Entry 7XK3 (electron microscopy, 3.10 A resolution); this record covers chains B and E of the 6 polymer chains in the assembly.

== Chain B ==
Protein: Na(+)-translocating NADH-quinone reductase subunit B
From: Vibrio cholerae O395
Notes: EC 7.2.1.1
Reference sequence: A5F5X0 (NQRB_VIBC3); residues 1-415 here = UniProt positions 1-415
Sequence (415 residues; each row starts with the number of its first residue):
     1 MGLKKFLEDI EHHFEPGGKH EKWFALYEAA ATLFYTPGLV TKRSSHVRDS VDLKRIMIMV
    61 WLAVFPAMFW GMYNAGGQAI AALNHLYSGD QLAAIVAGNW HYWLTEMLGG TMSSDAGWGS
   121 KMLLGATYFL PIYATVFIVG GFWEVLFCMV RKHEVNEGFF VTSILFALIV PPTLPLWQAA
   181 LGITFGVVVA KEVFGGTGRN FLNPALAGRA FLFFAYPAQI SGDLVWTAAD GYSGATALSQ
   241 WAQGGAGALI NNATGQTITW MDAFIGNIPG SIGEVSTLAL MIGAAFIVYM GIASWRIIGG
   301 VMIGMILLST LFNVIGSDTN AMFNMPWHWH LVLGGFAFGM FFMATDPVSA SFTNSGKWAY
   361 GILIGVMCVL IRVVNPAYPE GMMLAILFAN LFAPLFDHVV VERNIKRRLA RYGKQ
Disordered / not traced: 1-26, 414-415
UniProt features mapped onto this chain:
  - modified residue: Thr-236 (FMN phosphoryl threonine)
  - mutagenesis: Phe-185 (F185A: Decreases riboflavin content), Trp-226 (W226L: Decreases riboflavin content)
Glycans and other covalent adducts: flavin mononucleotide (FMN) linked to Thr-236
Ligand contacts:
  - FMN (flavin mononucleotide), molecule 1: Ile-169, Leu-206, Arg-209, Phe-213, Trp-226, Ala-237, Leu-238, Ser-239, Gly-270, Ser-271, Glu-274, Gly-334, Gly-335, Phe-338, Gly-339, Met-343, Pro-379, Glu-380, Gly-381, Met-382, Met-383, Leu-384
  - FMN, molecule 2: Phe-213, Phe-214, Pro-217, Ser-221, Gly-222, Asp-223, Ala-377, Tyr-378, Pro-379
  - riboflavin (RBF): Ile-56, Met-57, Val-60, Gly-158, Val-161, Thr-162, Leu-165, Lys-191, Gly-196, Thr-197, Gly-198, Asn-200, Asn-203, Pro-204, Ala-205, Ile-292, Ala-293, Phe-342, Met-343, Thr-345, Asp-346, Pro-347, Val-348, Ser-349
Reported in the primary citation:
  - binding site for riboflavin: Thr-162, Asn-200, Asn-203, Asp-346
  - conformationally variable residues (loop rearrangement): Gly-266 to Ser-276
  - mutagenesis - E157A: decreased catalytic activity

== Chain E ==
Protein: Na(+)-translocating NADH-quinone reductase subunit E
From: Vibrio cholerae O395
Notes: EC 7.2.1.1
Reference sequence: A5F5Y5 (NQRE_VIBC3); numbering as in UniProt (aligned over 1-198)
Sequence (198 residues; row label = number of the first residue in the row):
     1 MEHYISLLVK SIFIENMALS FFLGMCTFLA VSKKVKTSFG LGIAVIVVLT ISVPVNNLVY
    61 NLVLKPDALV EGVDLSFLNF ITFIGVIAAL VQILEMILDR FFPPLYNALG IFLPLITVNC
   121 AIFGGVSFMV QRDYSFAESV VYGFGSGVGW MLAIVALAGI REKMKYSDVP PGLRGLGITF
   181 ITAGLMALGF MSFSGVQL
Ligand contacts:
  - Ca2+ (CA): Met-17, Leu-23, Ala-121, Ser-146
  - 2Fe-2S cluster (FES): Gly-24, Met-25, Cys-26, Asn-119, Cys-120
Reported in the primary citation:
  - 2Fe-2S cluster coordination: Cys-26, Cys-120

== Interface between chain B and chain E ==
Residue-residue contacts (44; chain B residue first):
  Val-189(B) with Ile-181(E), hydrophobic
  Val-193(B) with Pro-170(E); Leu-173(E), hydrophobic; Ile-178(E)
  Phe-194(B) with Met-164(E), hydrophobic; Ser-167(E); Asp-168(E), hydrogen bond (backbone-backbone); Val-169(E); Ile-178(E), hydrophobic; Thr-182(E)
  Gly-195(B) with Asp-168(E), hydrogen bond (backbone-backbone)
  Gly-198(B) with Tyr-166(E)
  Arg-199(B) with Tyr-166(E), hydrogen bond (side chain-backbone); Ser-167(E), hydrogen bond (backbone-side chain); Asp-168(E)
  Phe-201(B) with Ile-160(E), hydrophobic; Thr-182(E); Leu-185(E), hydrophobic
  Leu-202(B) with Leu-185(E), hydrophobic
  Phe-214(B) with Leu-188(E), hydrophobic; Met-191(E), hydrophobic
  Val-348(B) with Lys-163(E), hydrogen bond (backbone-side chain)
  Ala-350(B) with Lys-163(E)
  Met-367(B) with Phe-193(E), hydrophobic
  Ile-371(B) with Ser-192(E)
  Val-374(B) with Val-196(E)
  Asn-375(B) with Ser-192(E), hydrogen bond (side chain-backbone); Gly-195(E); Val-196(E)
  Pro-376(B) with Gly-195(E)
  Tyr-378(B) with Ser-194(E)
  Leu-384(B) with Ser-192(E), hydrogen bond (backbone-side chain)
  Phe-388(B) with Phe-190(E), hydrophobic; Phe-193(E), hydrophobic
  Leu-391(B) with Ile-160(E); Met-186(E); Phe-190(E), hydrophobic
  Phe-392(B) with Leu-152(E), hydrophobic; Ala-156(E), hydrophobic; Phe-190(E), hydrophobic
  Pro-394(B) with Gly-159(E); Lys-163(E)
  Leu-395(B) with Val-155(E), hydrophobic
  His-398(B) with Val-35(E)
Interface residues without a listed pair, chain B (30 interface residues in all): Asn-200, Ala-210, Ser-349, Phe-352, Ala-377, Leu-387
Interface residues without a listed pair, chain E (29 interface residues in all): Glu-162, Gly-189

== In short ==
30 residues of chain B face 29 of chain E across their interface; the contacts include 7 hydrogen bonds. Polar
pairs include Arg-199(B)/Tyr-166(E), Arg-199(B)/Ser-167(E) and Val-348(B)/Lys-163(E). Chain B binds riboflavin
and flavin mononucleotide. The paper reports a binding site for riboflavin at Thr-162(B), Asn-200(B) and
Asn-203(B) among others; E157A of chain B reduces catalytic activity.
Here chain B is Na(+)-translocating NADH-quinone reductase subunit B and chain E is Na(+)-translocating
NADH-quinone reductase subunit E, both from Vibrio cholerae O395. Entry 7XK3 (Cryo-EM structure of Na+-pumping
NADH-ubiquinone oxidoreductase from Vibrio cholerae, state 1) was determined by electron microscopy together
with 7XK4, 7XK5, 7XK6 and 7XK7 from the same study.
